PDB entry 4QZB | X-ray diffraction, 2.15 A resolution | chains A and T of the 4 polymer chains in the assembly

[Chain A]
Name: DNA nucleotidylexotransferase
Organism: Mus musculus
Notes: EC 2.7.7.31
UniProt: P09838 (TDT_MOUSE); the construct lacks a stretch of the UniProt sequence, so the offset changes along the chain: 132-482 = UniProt 132-482; 483-510 = UniProt 503-530
Amino-acid sequence (400 residues; numbered 111 to 510; the number before each row is that of its first residue):
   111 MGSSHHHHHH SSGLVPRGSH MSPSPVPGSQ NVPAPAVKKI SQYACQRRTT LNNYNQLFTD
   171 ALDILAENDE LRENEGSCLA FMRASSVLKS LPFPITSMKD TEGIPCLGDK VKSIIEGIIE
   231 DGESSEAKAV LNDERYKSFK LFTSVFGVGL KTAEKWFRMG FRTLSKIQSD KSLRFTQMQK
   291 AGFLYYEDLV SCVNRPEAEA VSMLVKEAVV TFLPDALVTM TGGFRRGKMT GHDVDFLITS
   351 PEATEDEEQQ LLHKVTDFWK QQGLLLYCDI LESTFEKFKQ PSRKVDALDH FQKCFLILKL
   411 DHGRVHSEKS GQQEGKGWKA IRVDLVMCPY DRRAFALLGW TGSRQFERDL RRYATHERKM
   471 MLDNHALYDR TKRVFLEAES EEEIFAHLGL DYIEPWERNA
Unresolved in the structure: 111-146, 418-421
Construct notes: expression tag (111-131)
Ion coordination: Na+: Thr253, Val255, Val258 (shared with 1 residue of chain U); Mg2+: Asp343, Asp345 (together with 2',3'-dideoxycytidine 5'-triphosphate)
Ligand contacts: 2',3'-dideoxycytidine 5'-triphosphate (DCT): Gly332, Gly333, Arg336, Lys338, Thr340, Gly341, His342, Asp343, Asp345, Gly449, Trp450, Thr451, Gly452, Ser453, Arg454, Glu457
UniProt features mapped onto this chain:
  - region: Val258 to Thr262 (Involved in DNA binding)
  - binding site (a 2'-deoxyribonucleoside 5'-triphosphate): Gly333 to Lys338, His342 to Asp345, Gly449, Trp450
  - binding site (Mg(2+)): Asp343, Asp345, Asp434
  - modified residue: Ser134 (Phosphoserine)
Reported in the primary citation:
  - mutagenesis - L398A, F405A: decreased catalytic activity
  - mutagenesis - F401A: abolished catalytic activity on in trans
  - mutagenesis - R461A: abolished catalytic activity

[Chain T]
Molecule: 7-nt DNA strand
Sequence (7 nucleotides; row label = number of the first residue in the row):
     1 TTTTTGT

[Interface between chain A and chain T]
Residue-residue contacts (25; chain A residue first):
  Leu189(A) with DT5(T), phosphate contact; DG6(T), phosphate contact
  Arg193(A) with DT5(T), hydrogen bond to the base
  Gln390(A) with DT7(T), hydrogen bond to the base
  Pro391(A) with DT7(T), base contact
  Lys394(A) with DT7(T), phosphate contact
  Val395(A) with DT7(T), base contact
  Asp396(A) with DT7(T), base contact
  Ala397(A) with DT7(T), base contact
  Arg454(A) with DG6(T), hydrogen bond to the base
  Glu457(A) with DG6(T), base contact
  Arg458(A) with DG6(T), salt bridge to the phosphate
  Arg461(A) with DG6(T), phosphate contact; DT7(T), phosphate contact
  Arg462(A) with DT5(T), phosphate contact; DG6(T), sugar contact
  Thr465(A) with DT7(T), hydrogen bond to the phosphate
  His466(A) with DT4(T), phosphate contact; DT5(T), salt bridge to the phosphate
  Met471(A) with DT7(T), base contact
  Leu472(A) with DT7(T), sugar contact
  Asp473(A) with DT7(T), base contact
  Ala476(A) with DT7(T), base contact
  Tyr478(A) with DT7(T), base contact
  Phe485(A) with DT7(T), base contact
Also at the interface, not in a pair above, chain A (24 interface residues in all): Gly186, Arg393, Leu477

[In short]
Chain A and chain T form an interface of 24 and 4 residues respectively; the contacts include 4 hydrogen bonds
and 2 salt bridges. Polar contacts include Arg193(A)-DT5(T), Gln390(A)-DT7(T) and Arg454(A)-DG6(T). The paper
reports that L398A and F405A of chain A reduce catalytic activity; F401A of chain A abolishes catalytic
activity on in trans.
Chain A is DNA nucleotidylexotransferase (Mus musculus) and chain T is a 7-nt DNA strand; the structure, Mouse
Tdt in complex with a DSB substrate, C-T base pair, was determined by X-ray diffraction (same publication as
4QZ8, 4QZ9, 4QZA, 4QZC, 4QZD, 4QZE and 4 further entries).
